PDB entry 9D3L | electron microscopy, 2.80 A resolution | chains G and I of the 12 polymer chains in the assembly

Chain G:
Protein: Histone H2A type 2-A
Source organism: Homo sapiens
UniProt: Q6FI13 (H2A2A_HUMAN); residues 14-117 here correspond to UniProt positions 15-118 (UniProt number = residue number + 1)
Sequence (104 residues; each row starts with the number of its first residue):
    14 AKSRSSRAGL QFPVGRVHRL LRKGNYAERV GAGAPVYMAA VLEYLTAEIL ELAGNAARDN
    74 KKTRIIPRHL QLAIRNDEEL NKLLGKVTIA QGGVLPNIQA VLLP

Chain I:
Molecule: 601 DNA
Sequence (124 nucleotides; numbered -51 to 72; the number before each row is that of its first residue; numbers below 1 keep their minus sign (DC-51 is residue -51)):
   -51 CCGCTCAATT GGTCGTAGAC AGCTCTAGCA CCGCTTAAAC GCACGTACGC GCTGTCCCCC
     9 GCGTTTTAAC CGCCAAGGGG ATTACTCCCT AGTCTCCAGG CACGTGTCAG ATATATACAT
    69 CCTG

How chain G and chain I interact:
Contacting residue pairs - 10 pairs, chain G then chain I:
  Ala14(G) with DT-43(I), hydrogen bond to the phosphate; DT-42(I), hydrogen bond to the phosphate
  Ser16(G) with DT-43(I), phosphate contact
  Arg17(G) with DT-43(I), salt bridge to the phosphate
  Arg20(G) with DT-42(I), salt bridge to the phosphate
  Gly28(G) with DT-43(I), phosphate contact
  Arg32(G) with DA-45(I), hydrogen bond to the phosphate; DA-44(I), salt bridge to the phosphate
  Glu41(G) with DA-35(I), sugar contact
  Arg42(G) with DA-35(I), sugar contact
Other interface residues (no listed pair), chain G (10 interface residues in all): Lys15, Ser18
Other interface residues (no listed pair), chain I (6 interface residues in all): DG-37

Overview:
10 residues of chain G face 6 of chain I across their interface, with 3 hydrogen bonds and 3 salt bridges.
Polar pairs include Ala14(G)-DT-43(I), Ala14(G)-DT-42(I) and Arg32(G)-DA-45(I).
Here chain G is Histone H2A type 2-A (Homo sapiens) and chain I is 601 DNA. Entry 9D3L (Two Dsup molecules in
complex with the nucleosome open from the left side) was determined by electron microscopy, deposited together
with 9D3K, 9D3N, 9D3O, 9D3Q, 9D3R, 9D3S and 9D3T.
